7RHW - chains A and B; structure by X-ray diffraction, 1.90 A resolution.

== Chain A (and B) ==
Name: Enolase
Organism: Neosartorya fumigata (strain ATCC MYA-4609 / Af293 / CBS 101355 / FGSC A1100)
Notes: EC 4.2.1.11; chain B of this document is another copy of the same molecule, construct and numbering; everything in this record applies to it too
UniProt: Q96X30 (ENO_ASPFU); numbering as in UniProt (aligned over 1-438)
Sequence (448 residues; numbered -9 to 438; the number before each row is that of its first residue; numbers below 1 keep their minus sign (Met-9 is residue -9)):
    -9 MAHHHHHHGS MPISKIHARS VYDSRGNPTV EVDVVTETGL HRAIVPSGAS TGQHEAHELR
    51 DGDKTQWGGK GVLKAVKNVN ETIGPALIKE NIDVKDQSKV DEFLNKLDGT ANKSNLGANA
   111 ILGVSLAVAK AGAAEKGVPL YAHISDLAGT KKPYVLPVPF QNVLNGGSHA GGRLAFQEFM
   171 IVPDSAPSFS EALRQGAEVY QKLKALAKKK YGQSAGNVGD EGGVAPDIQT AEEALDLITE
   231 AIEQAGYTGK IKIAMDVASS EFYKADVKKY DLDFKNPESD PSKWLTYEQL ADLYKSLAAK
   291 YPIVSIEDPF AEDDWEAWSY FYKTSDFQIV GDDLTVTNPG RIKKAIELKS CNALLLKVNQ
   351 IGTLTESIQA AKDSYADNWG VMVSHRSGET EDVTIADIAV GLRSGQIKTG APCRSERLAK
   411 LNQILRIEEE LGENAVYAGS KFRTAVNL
Not modelled in the structure: -9 to 1 (chain B: -9 to 1, 38-42, 267-272)
Sequence notes: initiating methionine (-9); expression tag (-8 to 0)
Swiss-Prot annotation at these positions:
  - active site: Glu211 (Proton donor), Lys347 (Proton acceptor)
  - binding site (substrate): His159, Glu168, Glu297, Asp322, Ser374 to Ser377, Lys398
  - binding site (Mg(2+)): Asp246, Glu297, Asp322
Bound ions: Mg2+: Asp246, Glu297, Asp322 (together with 2-phosphoglyceric acid)
Residues lining bound ligands: 2-phosphoglyceric acid (2PG): Gly38, Ala39, Ser40, Thr41, His159, Gln167, Glu168, Glu211, Asp246, Glu297, Asp322, Leu345, Lys347, Ser374, His375, Arg376, Ser377, Lys398

== Interface between chain A and chain B ==
Contacting residue pairs - 89 pairs, chain A then chain B:
  His7(A) - Glu419(B)  salt bridge
  Arg9(A) - Arg416(B)
  Arg9(A) - Glu419(B)  salt bridge
  Ser10(A) - Leu415(B)
  Val11(A) - Asn412(B)
  Tyr12(A) - Leu183(B)
  Tyr12(A) - Arg184(B)  hydrogen bond (side chain-backbone)
  Tyr12(A) - Ala187(B)  hydrophobic
  Tyr12(A) - Leu408(B)  hydrophobic
  Tyr12(A) - Asn412(B)  hydrogen bond (backbone-side chain)
  Tyr12(A) - Leu415(B)  hydrophobic
  Asp13(A) - Leu408(B)
  Ser14(A) - Cys403(B)
  Ser14(A) - Arg404(B)  hydrogen bond (backbone-backbone)
  Ser14(A) - Ser405(B)
  Arg15(A) - Gln191(B)  hydrogen bond (backbone-side chain)
  Arg15(A) - Pro402(B)
  Gly16(A) - Ala187(B)
  Gly16(A) - Pro402(B)
  Asn17(A) - Gln191(B)
  Glu21(A) - Arg416(B)  salt bridge
  Arg32(A) - Arg416(B)
  Thr55(A) - Arg184(B)  hydrogen bond (backbone-side chain)
  Thr55(A) - Glu188(B)
  Gln56(A) - Arg184(B)  hydrogen bond
  Gln56(A) - Glu188(B)
  Trp57(A) - Arg184(B)
  Trp57(A) - Glu188(B)  hydrogen bond (backbone-side chain)
  Ala160(A) - Asn207(B)
  Gly161(A) - Gln203(B)
  Gly161(A) - Ser204(B)  hydrogen bond (backbone-side chain)
  Gly161(A) - Asn207(B)  hydrogen bond (backbone-side chain)
  Gly162(A) - Gln203(B)
  Leu183(A) - Tyr12(B)  hydrophobic
  Arg184(A) - Tyr12(B)  hydrogen bond (backbone-side chain)
  Arg184(A) - Thr55(B)  hydrogen bond (side chain-backbone)
  Arg184(A) - Gln56(B)  hydrogen bond
  Arg184(A) - Trp57(B)
  Ala187(A) - Tyr12(B)  hydrophobic
  Ala187(A) - Gly16(B)
  Glu188(A) - Thr55(B)
  Glu188(A) - Gln56(B)
  Glu188(A) - Trp57(B)  hydrogen bond (side chain-backbone)
  Gln191(A) - Arg15(B)  hydrogen bond (side chain-backbone)
  Asn207(A) - Asn207(B)
  Asn207(A) - Val208(B)
  Asn207(A) - Gly209(B)
  Val208(A) - Asn207(B)
  Val208(A) - Val208(B)  hydrogen bond (backbone-backbone)
  Val208(A) - Arg404(B)
  Ala215(A) - Asn207(B)
  Asp217(A) - Ser204(B)  hydrogen bond
  Glu379(A) - Ser405(B)
  Thr380(A) - Ser405(B)
  Glu381(A) - Ser405(B)
  Glu381(A) - Ala409(B)
  Glu381(A) - Asn412(B)  hydrogen bond
  Glu381(A) - Arg416(B)  salt bridge
  Pro402(A) - Arg15(B)
  Pro402(A) - Gly16(B)  hydrogen bond (backbone-backbone)
  Cys403(A) - Ser14(B)
  Cys403(A) - Arg404(B)
  Arg404(A) - Ser14(B)  hydrogen bond (backbone-backbone)
  Arg404(A) - Val208(B)
  Arg404(A) - Cys403(B)
  Arg404(A) - Arg404(B)
  Arg404(A) - Glu406(B)
  Ser405(A) - Ser14(B)
  Ser405(A) - Glu379(B)
  Ser405(A) - Thr380(B)
  Ser405(A) - Glu381(B)
  Ser405(A) - Glu406(B)  hydrogen bond (backbone-side chain)
  Glu406(A) - Arg404(B)
  Glu406(A) - Ser405(B)  hydrogen bond (side chain-backbone)
  Leu408(A) - Tyr12(B)  hydrophobic
  Leu408(A) - Asp13(B)
  Leu408(A) - Ser14(B)
  Ala409(A) - Glu381(B)
  Asn412(A) - Val11(B)
  Asn412(A) - Tyr12(B)  hydrogen bond (side chain-backbone)
  Asn412(A) - Glu381(B)  hydrogen bond
  Leu415(A) - Ser10(B)
  Leu415(A) - Tyr12(B)  hydrophobic
  Arg416(A) - Arg9(B)
  Arg416(A) - Glu21(B)  salt bridge
  Arg416(A) - Arg32(B)
  Arg416(A) - Glu381(B)  salt bridge
  Glu419(A) - His7(B)  salt bridge
  Glu419(A) - Arg9(B)  salt bridge
Other interface residues (no listed pair), chain A (46 interface residues in all): Ile34, Ser180, Tyr190, Gln203, Gly209
Other interface residues (no listed pair), chain B (44 interface residues in all): Asn17, Ile34, His159, Gly161, Ser180, Ala215

== Overview ==
46 residues of chain A and 44 residues of chain B are in contact, with 23 hydrogen bonds and 8 salt bridges.
Polar pairs include His7(A)-Glu419(B), Arg9(A)-Glu419(B) and Glu21(A)-Arg416(B). Bound to chain A:
2-phosphoglyceric acid.
Chain A and chain B are both Enolase (Neosartorya fumigata (strain ATCC MYA-4609 / Af293 / CBS 101355 / FGSC
A1100)); the structure, Aspergillus fumigatus Enolase Bound to 2-Phosphoglycerate, was determined by X-ray
diffraction, deposited together with 7RHV and 7RI0.
